PDB entry 1GKQ | X-ray diffraction, 2.60 A resolution | chains B and C of the 4 polymer chains in the assembly

# Chain B (and C)
Name: Hydantoinase
From: Thermus sp
Notes: EC 3.5.2.2; chain C of this document is another copy of the same molecule, construct and numbering; everything in this record applies to it too
Sequence (458 residues; row label = number of the first residue in the row):
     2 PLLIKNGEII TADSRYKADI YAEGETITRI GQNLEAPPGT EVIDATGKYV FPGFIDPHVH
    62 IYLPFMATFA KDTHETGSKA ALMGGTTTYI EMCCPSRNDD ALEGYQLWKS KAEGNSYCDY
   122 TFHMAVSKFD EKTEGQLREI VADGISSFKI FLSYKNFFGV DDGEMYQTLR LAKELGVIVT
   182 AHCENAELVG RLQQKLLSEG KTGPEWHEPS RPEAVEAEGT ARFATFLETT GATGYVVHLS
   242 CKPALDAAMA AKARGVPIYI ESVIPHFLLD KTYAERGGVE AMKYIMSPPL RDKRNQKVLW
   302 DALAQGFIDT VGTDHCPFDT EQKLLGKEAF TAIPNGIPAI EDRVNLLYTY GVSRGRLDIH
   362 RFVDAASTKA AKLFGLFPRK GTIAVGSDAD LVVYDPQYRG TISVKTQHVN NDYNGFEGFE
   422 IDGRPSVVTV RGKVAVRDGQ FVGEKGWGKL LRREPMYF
Sequence notes: modified residue (150)
Modified / non-standard residues: Lys-150 (lysine nz-carboxylic acid; KCX)
Metal / ion sites: Zn2+ site 1: His-59, His-61, Lys-150, Asp-315; Zn2+ site 2: Lys-150, His-183, His-239

# Interface between chain B and chain C
Residue-residue contacts (57):
  Thr-12(B) / Asp-14(C)  hydrogen bond
  Ala-13(B) / Asp-14(C)  hydrogen bond (backbone-side chain)
  Ala-13(B) / Lys-373(C)  hydrogen bond (backbone-side chain)
  Asp-14(B) / Thr-12(C)  hydrogen bond
  Asp-14(B) / Ala-13(C)  hydrogen bond (side chain-backbone)
  Asp-14(B) / Asp-14(C)  hydrogen bond (backbone-side chain)
  Asp-14(B) / Phe-378(C)
  Asp-14(B) / Thr-383(C)  hydrogen bond (backbone-side chain)
  Ser-15(B) / Phe-378(C)
  Arg-16(B) / Pro-379(C)
  Tyr-17(B) / Ala-385(C)  hydrophobic
  Tyr-17(B) / Val-386(C)
  Thr-29(B) / Gly-32(C)
  Thr-29(B) / Gln-33(C)
  Arg-30(B) / Ile-31(C)
  Arg-30(B) / Gly-32(C)
  Ile-31(B) / Arg-30(C)
  Ile-31(B) / Ile-31(C)  hydrogen bond (backbone-backbone)
  Ile-31(B) / Val-386(C)
  Gly-32(B) / Thr-29(C)
  Gly-32(B) / Arg-30(C)
  Gly-32(B) / Val-386(C)
  Gln-33(B) / Val-386(C)
  Met-250(B) / Met-250(C)  hydrophobic
  Met-250(B) / Phe-308(C)  hydrophobic
  Lys-253(B) / Gln-306(C)  hydrogen bond
  Lys-253(B) / Phe-308(C)
  Ala-254(B) / Asp-302(C)
  Ala-254(B) / Phe-308(C)
  Arg-255(B) / Lys-298(C)  hydrogen bond (backbone-side chain)
  Arg-255(B) / Asp-302(C)
  Gly-256(B) / Asp-302(C)
  Ile-259(B) / Gln-306(C)  hydrogen bond (backbone-side chain)
  Lys-298(B) / Arg-255(C)  hydrogen bond (side chain-backbone)
  Asp-302(B) / Arg-255(C)
  Asp-302(B) / Gly-256(C)
  Gln-306(B) / Lys-253(C)
  Gln-306(B) / Ile-259(C)  hydrogen bond (side chain-backbone)
  Phe-308(B) / Met-250(C)  hydrophobic
  Phe-308(B) / Lys-253(C)
  Phe-308(B) / Ala-254(C)
  Phe-308(B) / Phe-308(C)  hydrophobic
  His-361(B) / Lys-373(C)
  His-361(B) / Phe-378(C)
  Lys-373(B) / Ala-13(C)  hydrogen bond (side chain-backbone)
  Lys-373(B) / His-361(C)
  Phe-378(B) / Asp-14(C)
  Phe-378(B) / Ser-15(C)
  Phe-378(B) / His-361(C)
  Pro-379(B) / Arg-16(C)
  Thr-383(B) / Asp-14(C)  hydrogen bond (side chain-backbone)
  Ala-385(B) / Tyr-17(C)  hydrophobic
  Val-386(B) / Tyr-17(C)
  Val-386(B) / Ala-19(C)  hydrophobic
  Val-386(B) / Ile-31(C)
  Val-386(B) / Gly-32(C)
  Val-386(B) / Gln-33(C)
Other interface residues (no listed pair), chain B (32 interface residues in all): Ala-19, Val-257, Tyr-260, Thr-369
Other interface residues (no listed pair), chain C (32 interface residues in all): Val-257, Tyr-260, Thr-369

# Overview
Chain B and chain C each contribute 32 residues to their interface, with 15 hydrogen bonds. Polar pairs
include Thr-12(B)/Asp-14(C), Ala-13(B)/Asp-14(C) and Ala-13(B)/Lys-373(C). The Zn2+ site 1 is built by
His-59(B), His-61(B), Lys-150(B) and Asp-315(B).
Chain B and chain C are both Hydantoinase (Thermus sp); the structure, D-Hydantoinase (Dihydropyrimidinase)
from Thermus sp. in space group P212121, was determined by X-ray diffraction (same publication as 1GKP).
